Entry 5WMD (X-ray diffraction, 1.27 A resolution); this record covers chain A.

[Chain A]
Name: Bromodomain-containing protein 4
Source organism: Homo sapiens
Notes: fragment: N-terminal bromodomain
UniProtKB: O60885 (BRD4_HUMAN), isoform O60885-3; residue numbers follow UniProt; this construct covers 44-168
Chain sequence (127 residues; each row starts with the number of its first residue):
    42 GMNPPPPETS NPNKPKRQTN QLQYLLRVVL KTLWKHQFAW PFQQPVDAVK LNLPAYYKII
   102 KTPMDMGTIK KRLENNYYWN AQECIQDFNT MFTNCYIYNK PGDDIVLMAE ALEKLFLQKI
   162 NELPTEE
Sequence notes: expression tag (42-43); engineered mutation Ala-96 (Asp in O60885)
Small-molecule neighbours: 6JE (2-[(6S)-4-(4-chlorophenyl)-2,3,9-trimethyl-6H-thieno[3,2-f][1,2,4]triazolo[4,3-a][1,4]diazepin-6-yl]-N-(4-hydroxyphenyl)acetamide): Trp-81, Pro-82, Phe-83, Val-87, Leu-92, Leu-94, Tyr-97, Cys-136, Tyr-139, Asn-140, Asp-145, Ile-146, Met-149
Swiss-Prot annotation at these positions:
  - site: Asn-140 (Acetylated histone binding)
  - cross-link: Lys-99 (Glycyl lysine isopeptide (Lys-Gly) (interchain with G-Cter in SUMO2))
  - natural variant: Asp-145 (D145G: Found in a patient with a neurodevelopmental syndrome; uncertain significance)
  - mutagenesis: Asn-140 (N140A: Abolishes binding to acetylated histones)

[Summary]
Ligands of chain A: compound 6JE. UniProt lists one mutagenesis site.
Chain A is Bromodomain-containing protein 4 (Homo sapiens); the structure, N-terminal bromodomain of BRD4 in
complex with OTX-015, was determined by X-ray diffraction together with 5WMA and 5WMG from the same study.
